Entry 6WXF (electron microscopy, 4.30 A resolution (low resolution: residue-level contacts below are approximate; hydrogen-bond / salt-bridge calls are withheld)); this record covers chains J and j of the 39 polymer chains in the assembly.

# Chain J
Protein: Intermediate capsid protein VP6
From: Rotavirus A (strain RVA/Monkey/United States/RRV/1975/G3P5B[3])
UniProt: B2BN53 (VP6_ROTRH); numbering as in UniProt (aligned over 1-397)
Sequence (397 residues; numbered 1 to 397; the number before each row is that of its first residue):
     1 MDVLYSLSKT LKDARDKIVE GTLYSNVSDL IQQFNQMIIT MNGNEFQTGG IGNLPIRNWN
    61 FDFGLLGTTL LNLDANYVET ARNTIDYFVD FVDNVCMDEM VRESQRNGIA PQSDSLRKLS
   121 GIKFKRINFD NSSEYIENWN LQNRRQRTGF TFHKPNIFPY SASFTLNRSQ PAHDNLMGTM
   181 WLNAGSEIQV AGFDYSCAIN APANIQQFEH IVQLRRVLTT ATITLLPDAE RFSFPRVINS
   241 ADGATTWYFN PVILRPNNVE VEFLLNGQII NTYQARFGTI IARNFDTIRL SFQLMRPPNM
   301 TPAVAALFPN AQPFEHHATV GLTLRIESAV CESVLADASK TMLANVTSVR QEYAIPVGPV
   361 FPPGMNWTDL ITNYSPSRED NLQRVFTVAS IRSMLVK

# Chain j
Protein: Outer capsid glycoprotein VP7
From: Rotavirus A (strain RVA/Monkey/United States/RRV/1975/G3P5B[3])
UniProt: P12476 (VP7_ROTRH); numbering as in UniProt (aligned over 1-326)
Sequence (326 residues; numbered 1 to 326; the number before each row is that of its first residue):
     1 MYGIEYTTVL TFLISLILLN YILKSLTRMM DFIIYRFLFI VVILSPLLKA QNYGINLPIT
    61 GSMDTAYANS TQEETFLTST LCLYYPTEAA TEINDNSWKD TLSQLFLTKG WPTGSVYFKE
   121 YTDIASFSVD PQLYCDYNVV LMKYDATLQL DMSELADLIL NEWLCNPMDI TLYYYQQTDE
   181 ANKWISMGSS CTIKVCPLNT QTLGIGCLTT DTATFEEVAT AEKLVITDVV DGVNHKLDVT
   241 TATCTIRNCK KLGPRENVAV IQVGGSDVLD ITADPTTAPQ TERMMRINWK KWWQVFYTVV
   301 DYVNQIIQAM SKRSRSLNSA AFYYRI
Disordered / not traced: 1-54
Cystine bridges: Cys82-Cys135, Cys165-Cys249, Cys191-Cys244, Cys196-Cys207
Covalent attachments: N-acetylglucosamine (NAG) linked to Asn69
Bound ions: Ca2+ site 1: Asp95 (shared with 2 residues of chain l); Ca2+ site 2: Asp151, Glu154, Glu222, Leu224; Ca2+ site 3: Gly206 (shared with 1 residue of chain k); Ca2+ site 4: Asp228, Asp231 (shared with 1 residue of chain k); Ca2+ site 5: Asp301 (shared with 4 residues of chain l)

# How chain J and chain j interact
Pairs across the interface (25; chain J residue first):
  Ala162(J) - Met63(j)
  Ala162(J) - Asp64(j)
  Ser163(J) - Gly61(j)
  Ser163(J) - Ser62(j)
  Phe164(J) - Thr60(j)
  Phe164(J) - Gly61(j)
  Phe164(J) - Ser62(j)
  Thr165(J) - Ile59(j)
  Thr165(J) - Thr60(j)
  Leu166(J) - Pro58(j)
  Leu166(J) - Ile59(j)
  Asn167(J) - Pro58(j)
  Pro171(J) - Ser314(j)
  Asp174(J) - Pro254(j)
  Met180(J) - Met63(j)
  Asn239(J) - Ser62(j)
  Asn239(J) - Thr65(j)
  Asn239(J) - Tyr67(j)
  Ala241(J) - Ile59(j)
  Ala241(J) - Thr60(j)
  Ala241(J) - Gly61(j)
  Gly243(J) - Ala66(j)
  Gly243(J) - Ala68(j)
  Gln312(J) - Pro254(j)
  Pro313(J) - Pro279(j)
Also at the interface, not in a pair above, chain J (23 interface residues in all): Tyr160, Ser169, Ala172, Phe232, Val237, Thr246, Pro309, Asn310, Ala311
Also at the interface, not in a pair above, chain j (19 interface residues in all): Glu180, Gly253, Glu256, Thr272, Thr277

# Overview
The interface between chain J and chain j involves 23 residues on one side and 19 on the other.
N-acetylglucosamine is covalently linked to Asn69(j). Asp151(j), Glu154(j), Glu222(j) and Leu224(j) form the
Ca2+ site 2. Asp228(j) and Asp231(j) coordinate Ca2+ site 4.
Here chain J is Intermediate capsid protein VP6 and chain j is Outer capsid glycoprotein VP7, both from
Rotavirus A (strain RVA/Monkey/United States/RRV/1975/G3P5B[3]). Entry 6WXF (Cryo-EM reconstruction of
VP5*/VP8* assembly from rhesus rotavirus particles - Intermediate conformation) was determined by electron
microscopy together with 6WXE and 6WXG from the same study.
